7TR3 - chains B and K of the 3 polymer chains in the assembly; structure by electron microscopy, 3.90 A resolution.

[Chain B]
Protein: Tubulin beta-2B chain
From: Sus scrofa
Reference sequence: A0A287AGU7 (A0A287AGU7_PIG); residues 1-445 here = UniProt positions 1-445
Amino-acid sequence (445 residues; each row starts with the number of its first residue):
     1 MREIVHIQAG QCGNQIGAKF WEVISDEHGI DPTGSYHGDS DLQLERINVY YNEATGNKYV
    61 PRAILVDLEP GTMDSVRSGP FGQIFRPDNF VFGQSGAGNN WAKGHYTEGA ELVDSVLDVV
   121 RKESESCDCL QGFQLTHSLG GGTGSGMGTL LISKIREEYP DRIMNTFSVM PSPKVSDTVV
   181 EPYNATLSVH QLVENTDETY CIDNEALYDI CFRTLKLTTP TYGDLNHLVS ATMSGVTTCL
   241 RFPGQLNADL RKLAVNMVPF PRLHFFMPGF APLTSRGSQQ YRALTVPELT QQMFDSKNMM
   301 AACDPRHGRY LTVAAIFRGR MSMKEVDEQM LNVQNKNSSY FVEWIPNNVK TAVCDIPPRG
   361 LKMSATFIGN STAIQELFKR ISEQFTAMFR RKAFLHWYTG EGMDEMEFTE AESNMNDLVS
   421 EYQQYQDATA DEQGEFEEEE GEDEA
Disordered / not traced: 431-445
Residues lining bound ligands:
  - GDP (guanosine-5'-diphosphate): Gly10, Gln11, Cys12, Glu69, Gly96, Gly98, Ser138, Gly140, Gly141, Gly142, Thr143, Val169, Pro171, Val175, Ser176, Glu181, Asn204, Tyr222, Asn226
  - dolastatin-10 (SR6): Gln11, Gln15, Lys174, Val175, Ser176, Asp177, Tyr208, Pro220, Thr221, Tyr222, Gly223

[Chain K]
Protein: Kinesin-like protein
From: Candida albicans
Reference sequence: A0A1D8PKA4 (A0A1D8PKA4_CANAL); residues 2-482 here = UniProt positions 2-482
Amino-acid sequence (491 residues; each row starts with the number of its first residue; numbering starts at 0):
     0 MASYPNSLGS PATVTSTSVP TAKQSSISVA VRVRPFTEAE SNRLVKIDND DVFLGDGCLT
    60 SDNNNNNNNS NSNGNGNGNG SSAANSSGAS TSRRAIFNTL GGLRKIINVV DDRMLIFDPP
   120 ETNPLTKMQR NAFPNSFKGS RIREHRFVFD RLFDEDCTQD QVYRNTTQPL LDSVLDGYNA
   180 TVFAYGATGC GKTHTISGTP EDPGVIFLTM KELYNRIEEL KDTKIIDISL SYLEIYNETI
   240 RDLLNPMTQC KNLVIREDAN NKISVSNLSR HRPNSVEEVM QLILEGNKNR TCSPTEANAT
   300 SSRSHAVLQI NVIQKDRTGD ITEEHTFATL SIIDLAGSER AAATKNRGAR LNEGANINKS
   360 LLALGNCINA LCDPRRRNHV PYRDSKLTRL LKFSLGGNCK TVMIVCVSPS SQHYDETLNT
   420 LKYADRAKEI KTKLIRNQHN LDRHVGSYLK MITEQKQEIE ELRARESKMV ESTINKRKDL
   480 ESKLEHHHHH H
Disordered / not traced: 0-21, 440-490
Sequence notes: initiating methionine (0); expression tag (1, 483-490)
Residues lining bound ligands: AMP-PNP (ANP; phosphoaminophosphonic acid-adenylate ester): Arg31, Arg33, Pro34, Ala186, Thr187, Gly188, Cys189, Gly190, Lys191, Thr192, His193, Thr299, Ser300, Ser301, Gly336
From the paper describing this entry:
  - conformationally variable residues (side-chain flip): Lys261, Arg269, Phe326, Phe392, Arg435

[Chain B / chain K interface]
Pairs across the interface (14; chain B residue first):
  Arg262(B) - Arg382(K)  hydrogen bond (side chain-backbone)
  Asp404(B) - Arg255(K)  salt bridge
  Met406(B) - Arg255(K)
  Met406(B) - Glu256(K)
  Met406(B) - Asp257(K)
  Thr409(B) - Glu256(K)
  Thr409(B) - Asp257(K)
  Thr409(B) - Ala258(K)
  Glu410(B) - Ile254(K)
  Asp417(B) - His378(K)
  Asp417(B) - Arg382(K)  salt bridge
  Ser420(B) - His378(K)
  Glu421(B) - His378(K)  salt bridge
  Gln424(B) - Asn377(K)  hydrogen bond
Other interface residues (no listed pair), chain B (12 interface residues in all): Glu407, Ser413, Asn414
Other interface residues (no listed pair), chain K (13 interface residues in all): Ser263, Arg375, Pro380, Asp383, Arg388

[Summary]
12 residues of chain B and 13 residues of chain K are in contact; the contacts include 2 hydrogen bonds and 3
salt bridges. Polar contacts include Asp404(B)-Arg255(K), Asp417(B)-Arg382(K) and Glu421(B)-His378(K). Chain B
binds GDP and dolastatin-10. Chain K binds AMP-PNP. The paper reports conformational variability at Lys261(K),
Arg269(K) and Phe326(K) among others.
Chain B is Tubulin beta-2B chain (Sus scrofa) and chain K is Kinesin-like protein (Candida albicans); the
structure, CaKip3[2-482] - AMP-PNP in complex with a dolastatin-10-stabilized tubulin ring, was determined by
electron microscopy (same publication as 7TQX, 7TQY, 7TQZ, 7TR0, 7TR1 and 7TR2).
